8CF8 - chains A and B of the 9 polymer chains in the assembly; structure by electron microscopy, 2.20 A resolution.

# Chain A
Molecule: 16S rRNA
Source organism: Escherichia coli BW25113
Sequence (1540 nucleotides; row label = number of the first residue in the row):
     1 AAAUUGAAGA GUUUGAUCAU GGCUCAGAUU GAACGCUGGC GGCAGGCCUA ACACAUGCAA
    61 GUCGAACGGU AACAGGAAGA AGCUUGCUUC UUUGCUGACG AGUGGCGGAC GGGUGAGUAA
   121 UGUCUGGGAA ACUGCCUGAU GGAGGGGGAU AACUACUGGA AACGGUAGCU AAUACCGCAU
   181 AACGUCGCAA GACCAAAGAG GGGGACCUUC GGGCCUCUUG CCAUCGGAUG UGCCCAGAUG
   241 GGAUUAGCUA GUAGGUGGGG UAACGGCUCA CCUAGGCGAC GAUCCCUAGC UGGUCUGAGA
   301 GGAUGACCAG CCACACUGGA ACUGAGACAC GGUCCAGACU CCUACGGGAG GCAGCAGUGG
   361 GGAAUAUUGC ACAAUGGGCG CAAGCCUGAU GCAGCCAUGC CGCGUGUAUG AAGAAGCCCU
   421 UCGGGUUGUA AAGUACUUUC AGCGGGGAGG AAGGGAGUAA AGUUAAUACC UUUGCUCAUU
   481 GACGUUACCC GCAGAAGAAG CACCGGCUAA CUCCGUGCCA GCAGCCXCGG UAAUACGGAG
   541 GGUGCAAGCG UUAAUCGGAA UUACUGGGCG UAAAGCGCAC GCAGGCGGUU UGUUAAGUCA
   601 GAUGUGAAAU CCCCGGGCUC AACCUGGGAA CUGCAUCUGA UACUGGCAAG CUUGAGUCUC
   661 GUAGAGGGGG GUAGAAUUCC AGGUGUAGCG GUGAAAUGCG UAGAGAUCUG GAGGAAUACC
   721 GGUGGCGAAG GCGGCCCCCU GGACGAAGAC UGACGCUCAG GUGCGAAAGC GUGGGGAGCA
   781 AACAGGAUUA GAUACCCUGG UAGUCCACGC CGUAAACGAU GUCGACUUGG AGGUUGUGCC
   841 CUUGAGGCGU GGCUUCCGGA GCUAACGCGU UAAGUCGACC GCCUGGGGAG UACGGCCGCA
   901 AGGUUAAAAC UCAAAUGAAU UGACGGGGGC CCGCACAAGC GGUGGAGCAU GUGGUUUAAU
   961 UCGAUGXAAC GCGAAGAACC UUACCUGGUC UUGACAUCCA CGGAAGUUUU CAGAGAUGAG
  1021 AAUGUGCCUU CGGGAACCGU GAGACAGGUG CUGCAUGGCU GUCGUCAGCU CGUGUUGUGA
  1081 AAUGUUGGGU UAAGUCCCGC AACGAGCGCA ACCCUUAUCC UUUGUUGCCA GCGGUCCGGC
  1141 CGGGAACUCA AAGGAGACUG CCAGUGAUAA ACUGGAGGAA GGUGGGGAUG ACGUCAAGUC
  1201 AUCAUGGCCC UUACGACCAG GGCUACACAC GUGCUACAAU GGCGCAUACA AAGAGAAGCG
  1261 ACCUCGCGAG AGCAAGCGGA CCUCAUAAAG UGCGUCGUAG UCCGGAUUGG AGUCUGCAAC
  1321 UCGACUCCAU GAAGUCGGAA UCGCUAGUAA UCGUGGAUCA GAAUGCCACG GUGAAUACGU
  1381 UCCCGGGCCU UGUACACACC GCCCGUXACA CCAUGGGAGU GGGUUGCAAA AGAAGUAGGU
  1441 AGCUUAACCU UCGGGAGGGC GCUUACCACU UUGUGAUUCA UGACUGGGGU GAAGUCGUAA
  1501 CAAGGUAACC GUAGGGGAAC CUGCGGUUGG AUCACCUCCU
Unresolved in the structure: 1-929, 1390-1540
Modified positions: PSU (pseudouridine-5'-monophosphate) at position 516, G7M (N7-methyl-guanosine-5'-monophosphate) at position 527, 2MG (2N-methylguanosine-5'-monophosphate) at position 966, 5MC (5-methylcytidine-5'-monophosphate) at position 967, 2MG (2N-methylguanosine-5'-monophosphate) at position 1207, 4OC (4n,o2'-methylcytidine-5'-monophosphate) at position 1402, 5MC (5-methylcytidine-5'-monophosphate) at position 1407, UR3 (3-methyluridine-5'-monophoshate) at position 1498, 2MG (2N-methylguanosine-5'-monophosphate) at position 1516, MA6 (6N-dimethyladenosine-5'-monophoshate) at position 1518, MA6 (6N-dimethyladenosine-5'-monophoshate) at position 1519
Metal / ion sites: Mg2+ site 1 near C934 (its only coordinating residue here); Mg2+ site 2 near A937 (its only coordinating residue here); K+ site 1: U943, G944; K+ site 2: U943, G944, G945; Mg2+ site 3: G944, G945; Mg2+ site 4: A964, U1199; K+ site 3: G971, G1233, U1364; Mg2+ site 5 near C972 (its only coordinating residue here); K+ site 4: G976, C1359, G1361, A1362; K+ site 5: A978, C979; Mg2+ site 6: C979, C980, U981, G1222; Mg2+ site 7 near C980 (its only coordinating residue here); 13 more Mg2+ sites not listed; 7 more K+ sites not listed
Ligand contacts: Eravacycline (YQM): U965, 2MG_966, G1053, C1054, C1195, A1196, A1197, G1198
From the paper describing this entry:
  - Mg2+ coordination through a water molecule: 2MG_966

# Chain B
Protein: 30S ribosomal protein S2
Source organism: Escherichia coli BW25113
Reference sequence: P0A7V0 (RS2_ECOLI); numbering as in UniProt (aligned over 1-241)
Sequence (241 residues; each row starts with the number of its first residue):
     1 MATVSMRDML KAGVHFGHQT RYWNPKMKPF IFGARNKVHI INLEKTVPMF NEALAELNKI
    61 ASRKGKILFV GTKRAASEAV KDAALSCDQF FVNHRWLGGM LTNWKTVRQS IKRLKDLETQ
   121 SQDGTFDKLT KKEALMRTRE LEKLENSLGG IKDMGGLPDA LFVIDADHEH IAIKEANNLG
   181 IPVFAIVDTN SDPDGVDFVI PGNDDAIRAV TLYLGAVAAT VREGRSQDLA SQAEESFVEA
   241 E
Unresolved in the structure: 1-5, 228-241
Curated features (UniProtKB/Swiss-Prot):
  - modified residue: Lys-115 (N6-succinyllysine)

# How chain A and chain B interact
Contacting residue pairs (39; chain A residue first):
  G1072(A) / Thr-106(B)  base contact
  U1073(A) / Asn-103(B)  hydrogen bond to the sugar
  U1073(A) / Lys-105(B)  hydrogen bond to the sugar
  U1073(A) / Thr-106(B)  sugar contact
  G1074(A) / Gly-99(B)  sugar contact
  G1074(A) / Thr-102(B)  hydrogen bond to the sugar
  G1074(A) / Asn-103(B)  sugar contact
  G1074(A) / Lys-105(B)  salt bridge to the phosphate
  U1075(A) / Thr-102(B)  phosphate contact
  U1075(A) / Lys-174(B)  hydrogen bond to the phosphate
  U1075(A) / Asn-178(B)  hydrogen bond to the phosphate
  U1076(A) / Lys-174(B)  salt bridge to the phosphate
  C1097(A) / Arg-139(B)  hydrogen bond to the phosphate
  C1098(A) / Arg-139(B)  salt bridge to the phosphate
  C1098(A) / Lys-143(B)  phosphate contact
  C1100(A) / Arg-95(B)  base contact
  A1101(A) / Arg-95(B)  salt bridge to the phosphate
  A1101(A) / Gly-98(B)  base contact
  A1101(A) / Gly-99(B)  hydrogen bond to the base
  A1101(A) / Thr-102(B)  hydrogen bond to the base
  A1101(A) / Ile-171(B)  phosphate contact
  A1101(A) / Lys-174(B)  base contact
  A1101(A) / Glu-175(B)  base contact
  A1102(A) / Arg-95(B)  hydrogen bond to the phosphate
  A1102(A) / Gly-98(B)  hydrogen bond to the sugar
  A1102(A) / Asn-103(B)  base contact
  C1103(A) / Arg-95(B)  salt bridge to the phosphate
  C1103(A) / Leu-97(B)  sugar contact
  C1103(A) / Asn-103(B)  hydrogen bond to the base
  C1103(A) / Thr-106(B)  base contact
  C1103(A) / Val-107(B)  sugar contact
  C1103(A) / Ser-110(B)  phosphate contact
  G1104(A) / Ser-110(B)  hydrogen bond to the phosphate
  G1104(A) / Leu-144(B)  phosphate contact
  C1158(A) / Lys-132(B)  hydrogen bond to the phosphate
  U1159(A) / Lys-132(B)  salt bridge to the phosphate
  G1160(A) / Lys-131(B)  sugar contact
  A1169(A) / Arg-139(B)  hydrogen bond to the sugar
  A1170(A) / Arg-139(B)  sugar contact
Interface residues without a listed pair, chain B (20 interface residues in all): Gln-109

# Summary
17 residues of chain A face 20 of chain B across their interface, with 14 hydrogen bonds and 6 salt bridges.
Among the polar pairs are A1101(A)/Gly-99(B), A1101(A)/Thr-102(B) and C1103(A)/Asn-103(B). Chain A binds
Eravacycline. U943(A) and G944(A) form the K+ site 1. The paper reports water-mediated Mg2+ coordination by
2MG_966(A).
Chain A is 16S rRNA and chain B is 30S ribosomal protein S2, both from Escherichia coli BW25113; the
structure, Eravacycline bound to the 30S head, was determined by electron microscopy (same publication as
8CA7, 8CAI, 8CEP, 8CF1, 8CGI, 8CGJ, 8CGR and 8CGU).
